PDB entry 2USN | X-ray diffraction, 2.20 A resolution | chain A

[Chain A]
Molecule: Stromelysin-1
From: Homo sapiens
Notes: EC 3.4.24.17; fragment: catalytic domain residues 83 - 247
UniProtKB: P08254 (MMP3_HUMAN); residues 83-247 here correspond to UniProt positions 100-264 (UniProt number = residue number + 17)
Sequence (165 residues; numbered 83 to 247; the number before each row is that of its first residue):
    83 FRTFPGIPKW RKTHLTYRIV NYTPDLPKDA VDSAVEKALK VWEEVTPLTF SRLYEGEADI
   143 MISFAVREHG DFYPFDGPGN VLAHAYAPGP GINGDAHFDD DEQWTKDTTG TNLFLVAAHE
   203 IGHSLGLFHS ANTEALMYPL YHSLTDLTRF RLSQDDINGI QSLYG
UniProt features mapped onto this chain:
  - active site: Glu202
  - binding site (Ca(2+)): Asp107, Asp141, Asp158, Gly159, Gly161, Val163, Gly173, Asn175, Asp177, Asp181, Asp182, Glu184
  - binding site (Zn(2+)): His151, Asp153, His166, His179, His201, His205, His211
Metal / ion sites: Zn2+ site 1 near His96 (its only coordinating residue here); Ca2+ site 1: Asp107, Asp182, Glu184; Ca2+ site 2: Asp141, Gly173, Asn175, Asp177; Zn2+ site 2: His151, Asp153, His166, His179; Ca2+ site 3: Asp158, Gly159, Gly161, Val163, Asp181, Glu184; Zn2+ site 3: His201, His205, His211 (together with pnu-141803)
Ligand contacts: pnu-141803 (IN8; [2-(5-mercapto-[1,3,4]thiadiazol-2-ylcarbamoyl)-1-phenyl-ethyl]-carbamic acid benzyl ester): Phe86, Pro87, Pro90, Tyr155, Ala165, His166, Ala167, Tyr168, Ala169, Asn175, His201, Glu202, His205, Phe210, His211
From the paper describing this entry:
  - binding site for pnu-141803: Tyr155
  - specificity-determining residues: Tyr155

[In short]
Ligands of chain A: pnu-141803. Asp107, Asp182 and Glu184 form the Ca2+ site 1. Asp141, Gly173, Asn175 and
Asp177 form the Ca2+ site 2. UniProt lists active-site residue Glu202, 12 Ca2+-binding residues and 7
Zn2+-binding residues. From the paper: a binding site for pnu-141803 at Tyr155; the specificity determinant
Tyr155.
Chain A is Stromelysin-1 (Homo sapiens); the structure, Crystal structure of the catalytic domain of human
fibroblast stromelysin-1 inhibited with thiadiazole inhibitor pnu-141803, was determined by X-ray diffraction
together with 1USN from the same study.
